Entry 8YNK (electron microscopy, 3.62 A resolution); this record covers chains H and K of the 8 polymer chains in the assembly.

# Chain H (and K)
Protein: CASP8 and FADD-like apoptosis regulator subunit p43
From: Homo sapiens
Notes: chain K of this document is another copy of the same molecule, construct and numbering; everything in this record applies to it too
Reference sequence: O15519 (CFLAR_HUMAN); numbering as in UniProt (aligned over 1-181)
Chain sequence (181 residues; each row starts with the number of its first residue):
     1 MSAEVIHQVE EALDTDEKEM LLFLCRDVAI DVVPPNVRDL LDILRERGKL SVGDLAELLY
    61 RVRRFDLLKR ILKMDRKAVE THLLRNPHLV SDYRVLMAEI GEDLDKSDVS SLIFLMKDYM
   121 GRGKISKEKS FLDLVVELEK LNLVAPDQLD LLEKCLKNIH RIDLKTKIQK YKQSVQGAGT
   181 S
Not modelled in the structure: 1, 29-30, 176-181 (chain K: 176-181)

# Interface between chain H and chain K
Residue-residue contacts (8):
  Ser110(H) - Arg38(K)  hydrogen bond
  Phe114(H) - Ala3(K)
  Phe114(H) - Ile6(K)  hydrophobic
  Phe114(H) - His7(K)
  Phe114(H) - Arg38(K)
  Lys117(H) - Arg45(K)
  Arg122(H) - Asp42(K)  salt bridge
  Arg122(H) - Glu46(K)  salt bridge
Other interface residues (no listed pair), chain H (8 interface residues in all): Ser111, Leu115, Asp118, Asn158
Other interface residues (no listed pair), chain K (8 interface residues in all): Glu4

# In short
The chain H/chain K interface involves 8 residues from each chain; the contacts include 1 hydrogen bond and 2
salt bridges. Polar contacts include Arg122(H)-Asp42(K), Arg122(H)-Glu46(K) and Ser110(H)-Arg38(K).
Both chains are CASP8 and FADD-like apoptosis regulator subunit p43 (Homo sapiens). Entry 8YNK (Structure of
the Caspase-8/cFLIP death effector domain assembly) was determined by electron microscopy (same publication as
8YM4, 8YM5, 8YM6, 8YNI, 8YNL, 8YNM and 8YNN).
